PDB entry 6QL6 | electron microscopy, 2.90 A resolution | chains A and F of the 12 polymer chains in the assembly

[Chain A (and F)]
Molecule: Fatty acid synthase subunit alpha
From: Saccharomyces cerevisiae
Notes: EC 2.3.1.86, 1.1.1.100, 2.3.1.41; chain F of this document is another copy of the same molecule, construct and numbering; everything in this record applies to it too
UniProt: P19097 (FAS2_YEAST); numbering as in UniProt (aligned over 1-1887)
Amino-acid sequence (1887 residues; each row starts with the number of its first residue):
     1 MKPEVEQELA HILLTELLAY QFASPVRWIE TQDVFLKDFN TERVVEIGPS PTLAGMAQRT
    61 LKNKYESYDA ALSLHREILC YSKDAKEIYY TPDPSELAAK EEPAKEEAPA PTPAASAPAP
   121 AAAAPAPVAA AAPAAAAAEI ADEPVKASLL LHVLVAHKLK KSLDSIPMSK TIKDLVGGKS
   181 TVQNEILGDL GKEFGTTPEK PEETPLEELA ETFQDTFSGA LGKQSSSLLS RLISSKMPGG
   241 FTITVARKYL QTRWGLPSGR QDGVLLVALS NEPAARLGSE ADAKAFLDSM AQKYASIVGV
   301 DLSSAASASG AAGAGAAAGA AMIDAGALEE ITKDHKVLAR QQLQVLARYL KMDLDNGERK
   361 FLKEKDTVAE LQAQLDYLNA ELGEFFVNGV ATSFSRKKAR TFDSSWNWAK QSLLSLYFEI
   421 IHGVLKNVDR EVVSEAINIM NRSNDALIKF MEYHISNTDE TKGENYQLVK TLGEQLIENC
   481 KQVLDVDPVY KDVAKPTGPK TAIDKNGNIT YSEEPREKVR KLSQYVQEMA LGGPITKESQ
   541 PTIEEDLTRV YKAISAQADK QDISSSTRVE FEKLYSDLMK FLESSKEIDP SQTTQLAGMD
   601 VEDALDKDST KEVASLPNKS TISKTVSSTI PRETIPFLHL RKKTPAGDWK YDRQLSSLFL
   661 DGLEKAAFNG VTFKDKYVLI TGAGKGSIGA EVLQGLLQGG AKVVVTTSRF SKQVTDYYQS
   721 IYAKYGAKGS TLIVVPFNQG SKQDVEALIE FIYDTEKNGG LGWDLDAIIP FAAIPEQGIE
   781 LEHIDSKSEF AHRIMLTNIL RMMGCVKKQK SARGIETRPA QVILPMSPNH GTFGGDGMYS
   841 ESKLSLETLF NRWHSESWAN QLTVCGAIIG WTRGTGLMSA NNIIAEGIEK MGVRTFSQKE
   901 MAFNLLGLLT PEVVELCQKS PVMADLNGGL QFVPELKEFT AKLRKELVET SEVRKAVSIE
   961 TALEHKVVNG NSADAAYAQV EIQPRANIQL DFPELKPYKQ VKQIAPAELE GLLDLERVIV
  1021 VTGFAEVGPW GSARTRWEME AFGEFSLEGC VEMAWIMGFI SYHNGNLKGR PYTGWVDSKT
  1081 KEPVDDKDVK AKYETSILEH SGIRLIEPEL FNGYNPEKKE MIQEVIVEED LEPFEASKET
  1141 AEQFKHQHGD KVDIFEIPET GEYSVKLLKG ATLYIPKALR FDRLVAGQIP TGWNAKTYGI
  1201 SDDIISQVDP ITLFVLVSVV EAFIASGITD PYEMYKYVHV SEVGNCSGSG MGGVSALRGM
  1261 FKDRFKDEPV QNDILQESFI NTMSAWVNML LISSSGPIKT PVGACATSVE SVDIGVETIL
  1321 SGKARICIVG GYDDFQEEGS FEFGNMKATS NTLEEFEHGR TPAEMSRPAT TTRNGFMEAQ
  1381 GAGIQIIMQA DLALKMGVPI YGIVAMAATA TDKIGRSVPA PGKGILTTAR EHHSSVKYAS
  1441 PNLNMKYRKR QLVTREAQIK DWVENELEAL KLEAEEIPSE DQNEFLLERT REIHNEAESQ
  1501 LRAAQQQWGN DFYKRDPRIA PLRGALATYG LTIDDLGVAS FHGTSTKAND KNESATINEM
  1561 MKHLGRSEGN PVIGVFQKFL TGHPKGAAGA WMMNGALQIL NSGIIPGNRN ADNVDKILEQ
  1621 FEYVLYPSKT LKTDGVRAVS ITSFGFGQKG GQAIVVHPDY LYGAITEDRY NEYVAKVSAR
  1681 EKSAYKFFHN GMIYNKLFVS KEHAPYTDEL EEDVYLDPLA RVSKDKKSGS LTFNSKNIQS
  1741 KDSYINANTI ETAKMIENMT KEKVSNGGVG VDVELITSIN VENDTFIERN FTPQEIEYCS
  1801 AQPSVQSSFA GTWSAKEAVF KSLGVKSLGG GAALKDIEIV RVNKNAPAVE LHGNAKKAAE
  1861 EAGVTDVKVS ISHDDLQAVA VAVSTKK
Disordered / not traced: 95-139, 303-327, 540-598, 1887
Glycans and other covalent adducts: compound J8T linked to Ser180
Ligand contacts: J8T ([(3R)-4-azanyl-2,2-dimethyl-3-oxidanyl-4-oxidanylidene-butyl] dihydrogen phosphate): Met1346, Ser1417, Pro1419, Ala1420, Pro1421, Thr1546, Ala1548

[Chain A / chain F interface]
Residue-residue contacts (189):
  Lys179(A) - Arg1416(F)
  Ser180(A) - Ser1417(F)
  Asn184(A) - Lys1347(F)  hydrogen bond (backbone-side chain)
  Glu185(A) - Asn1345(F)
  Ser234(A) - Gln1123(F)  hydrogen bond
  Gly239(A) - Ile1126(F)
  Gly240(A) - Glu1128(F)
  Arg276(A) - Glu1124(F)  salt bridge
  Arg276(A) - Ile1126(F)
  His335(A) - Tyr349(F)  hydrogen bond
  Lys336(A) - Tyr349(F)  hydrogen bond (side chain-backbone)
  Lys336(A) - Leu350(F)
  Lys336(A) - Lys351(F)
  Ala339(A) - Leu346(F)  hydrophobic
  Ala339(A) - Tyr349(F)  hydrophobic
  Ala339(A) - Leu350(F)
  Arg340(A) - Leu350(F)
  Arg340(A) - Met352(F)  hydrogen bond
  Gln342(A) - Leu346(F)
  Leu343(A) - Leu346(F)
  Leu343(A) - Ala347(F)
  Leu343(A) - Leu350(F)  hydrophobic
  Leu343(A) - Met352(F)  hydrophobic
  Leu346(A) - Ala339(F)  hydrophobic
  Leu346(A) - Gln342(F)
  Leu346(A) - Leu343(F)
  Leu346(A) - Leu346(F)  hydrophobic
  Ala347(A) - Leu343(F)
  Tyr349(A) - His335(F)  hydrogen bond
  Tyr349(A) - Lys336(F)  hydrogen bond (backbone-side chain)
  Tyr349(A) - Ala339(F)  hydrophobic
  Leu350(A) - Lys336(F)
  Leu350(A) - Ala339(F)
  Leu350(A) - Arg340(F)
  Leu350(A) - Leu343(F)  hydrophobic
  Lys351(A) - Lys336(F)
  Met352(A) - Arg340(F)  hydrogen bond
  Met352(A) - Leu343(F)  hydrophobic
  Gly357(A) - Gly357(F)
  Gly357(A) - Glu358(F)
  Glu358(A) - Gly357(F)
  Glu358(A) - Lys360(F)  salt bridge
  Lys360(A) - Glu358(F)  salt bridge
  Lys360(A) - Phe361(F)
  Phe361(A) - Lys360(F)
  Phe361(A) - Glu364(F)
  Glu364(A) - Phe361(F)
  Glu364(A) - Glu364(F)
  Glu364(A) - Val368(F)
  Thr367(A) - Val368(F)
  Val368(A) - Glu364(F)
  Val368(A) - Thr367(F)
  Val368(A) - Val368(F)  hydrophobic
  Val368(A) - Leu371(F)
  Leu371(A) - Val368(F)
  Leu371(A) - Gln372(F)
  Leu371(A) - Leu375(F)  hydrophobic
  Gln372(A) - Leu371(F)
  Gln374(A) - Leu375(F)
  Leu375(A) - Leu371(F)  hydrophobic
  Leu375(A) - Gln374(F)
  Leu375(A) - Leu375(F)  hydrophobic
  Tyr377(A) - Val390(F)  hydrogen bond (side chain-backbone)
  Tyr377(A) - Ala391(F)
  Tyr377(A) - Thr392(F)  hydrogen bond (side chain-backbone)
  Tyr377(A) - Gln743(F)
  Leu378(A) - Leu378(F)  hydrophobic
  Leu378(A) - Val387(F)  hydrophobic
  Ala380(A) - Lys742(F)
  Ala380(A) - Gln743(F)
  Glu381(A) - Val390(F)
  Glu381(A) - Gly740(F)
  Glu381(A) - Ser741(F)  hydrogen bond
  Glu381(A) - Lys742(F)  hydrogen bond (side chain-backbone)
  Glu381(A) - Gln743(F)  hydrogen bond (side chain-backbone)
  Glu381(A) - Arg793(F)  salt bridge
  Leu382(A) - Leu382(F)  hydrophobic
  Leu382(A) - Phe386(F)  hydrophobic
  Leu382(A) - Lys742(F)
  Phe386(A) - Leu382(F)  hydrophobic
  Val390(A) - Tyr377(F)  hydrogen bond (backbone-side chain)
  Val390(A) - Glu381(F)
  Ala391(A) - Tyr377(F)
  Thr392(A) - Tyr377(F)  hydrogen bond (backbone-side chain)
  Asp648(A) - Lys650(F)  salt bridge
  Lys650(A) - Asp648(F)  salt bridge
  Gly740(A) - Glu381(F)
  Ser741(A) - Glu381(F)  hydrogen bond
  Lys742(A) - Ala380(F)
  Lys742(A) - Glu381(F)  hydrogen bond (backbone-side chain)
  Lys742(A) - Leu382(F)
  Lys742(A) - Asp785(F)  salt bridge
  Gln743(A) - Tyr377(F)
  Gln743(A) - Ala380(F)
  Gln743(A) - Glu381(F)  hydrogen bond (backbone-side chain)
  Glu780(A) - Glu856(F)
  Glu780(A) - Ser857(F)  hydrogen bond
  Leu781(A) - Leu800(F)  hydrophobic
  Leu781(A) - Met803(F)  hydrophobic
  Leu781(A) - Gly804(F)
  Leu781(A) - Leu849(F)  hydrophobic
  Leu781(A) - Arg852(F)
  Leu781(A) - Glu856(F)  hydrogen bond (backbone-side chain)
  Leu781(A) - Trp858(F)
  Glu782(A) - Lys807(F)
  Glu782(A) - Lys808(F)  hydrogen bond (backbone-side chain)
  Glu782(A) - Ser857(F)  hydrogen bond
  Glu782(A) - Trp858(F)
  Ile784(A) - Leu800(F)  hydrophobic
  Ile784(A) - Arg801(F)
  Ile784(A) - Arg852(F)
  Asp785(A) - Lys742(F)  salt bridge
  Asp785(A) - Arg801(F)
  Glu789(A) - Arg793(F)  salt bridge
  Glu789(A) - Thr797(F)
  Glu789(A) - Arg801(F)  salt bridge
  His792(A) - His792(F)  hydrogen bond
  His792(A) - Leu796(F)
  Arg793(A) - Glu381(F)  salt bridge
  Arg793(A) - Glu789(F)  salt bridge
  Leu796(A) - His792(F)
  Leu796(A) - Met838(F)  hydrophobic
  Thr797(A) - Glu789(F)
  Thr797(A) - Met838(F)
  Leu800(A) - Leu781(F)  hydrophobic
  Leu800(A) - Ile784(F)  hydrophobic
  Arg801(A) - Ile784(F)
  Arg801(A) - Asp785(F)
  Arg801(A) - Glu789(F)  salt bridge
  Met803(A) - Leu781(F)  hydrophobic
  Gly804(A) - Leu781(F)
  Lys807(A) - Glu782(F)
  Lys808(A) - Glu782(F)  hydrogen bond (side chain-backbone)
  His830(A) - Asn851(F)  hydrogen bond (backbone-side chain)
  Gly831(A) - Asn851(F)
  Gly831(A) - Arg852(F)  hydrogen bond (backbone-backbone)
  Gly831(A) - Ser855(F)  hydrogen bond (backbone-side chain)
  Thr832(A) - Ser855(F)
  Phe833(A) - Ser855(F)
  Gly834(A) - Ser855(F)
  Gly834(A) - Glu856(F)
  Gly835(A) - Glu856(F)  hydrogen bond (backbone-side chain)
  Asp836(A) - Arg852(F)  salt bridge
  Gly837(A) - Arg852(F)  hydrogen bond (backbone-side chain)
  Met838(A) - Leu796(F)  hydrophobic
  Met838(A) - Thr797(F)
  Ser840(A) - Thr848(F)
  Glu841(A) - Ser845(F)  hydrogen bond (backbone-side chain)
  Glu841(A) - Thr848(F)  hydrogen bond
  Glu841(A) - Arg852(F)  salt bridge
  Leu844(A) - Leu844(F)
  Leu844(A) - Thr848(F)
  Ser845(A) - Glu841(F)  hydrogen bond (side chain-backbone)
  Ser845(A) - Ser845(F)  hydrogen bond
  Thr848(A) - Ser840(F)
  Thr848(A) - Glu841(F)  hydrogen bond
  Thr848(A) - Leu844(F)
  Leu849(A) - Leu781(F)  hydrophobic
  Asn851(A) - His830(F)  hydrogen bond (side chain-backbone)
  Asn851(A) - Gly831(F)
  Arg852(A) - Leu781(F)
  Arg852(A) - Ile784(F)
  Arg852(A) - Gly831(F)  hydrogen bond (backbone-backbone)
  Arg852(A) - Asp836(F)  salt bridge
  Arg852(A) - Gly837(F)  hydrogen bond (side chain-backbone)
  Arg852(A) - Glu841(F)  salt bridge
  Ser855(A) - Gly831(F)  hydrogen bond (side chain-backbone)
  Ser855(A) - Thr832(F)
  Ser855(A) - Phe833(F)
  Ser855(A) - Gly834(F)
  Ser855(A) - Lys937(F)  hydrogen bond (backbone-side chain)
  Glu856(A) - Glu780(F)
  Glu856(A) - Leu781(F)  hydrogen bond (side chain-backbone)
  Glu856(A) - Gly834(F)
  Glu856(A) - Gly835(F)  hydrogen bond (side chain-backbone)
  Ser857(A) - Glu780(F)  hydrogen bond
  Ser857(A) - Glu782(F)  hydrogen bond
  Trp858(A) - Leu781(F)
  Trp858(A) - Glu782(F)
  Lys937(A) - Ser855(F)  hydrogen bond (side chain-backbone)
  Gln1123(A) - Ser234(F)  hydrogen bond
  Glu1124(A) - Arg276(F)  salt bridge
  Ile1126(A) - Gly239(F)
  Ile1126(A) - Arg276(F)
  Glu1128(A) - Gly240(F)
  Asn1345(A) - Glu185(F)
  Lys1347(A) - Asn184(F)  hydrogen bond (side chain-backbone)
  Arg1416(A) - Lys179(F)
  Ser1417(A) - Ser180(F)
Also at the interface, not in a pair above, chain A (101 interface residues in all): Gly178, Thr181, Leu354, Lys365, Gly383, Val387, Ile779, Glu847, Met1346
Also at the interface, not in a pair above, chain F (101 interface residues in all): Gly178, Thr181, Leu354, Lys365, Gly383, Ile779, Glu847, Met1346

[In short]
The chain A/chain F interface involves 101 residues from each chain, with 46 hydrogen bonds and 18 salt
bridges. Polar pairs include Arg276(A)-Glu1124(F), Glu358(A)-Lys360(F) and Glu381(A)-Arg793(F). Chain A binds
compound J8T. Covalently linked compound J8T: at Ser180(A).
Chain A and chain F are both Fatty acid synthase subunit alpha (Saccharomyces cerevisiae); the structure,
Structure of Fatty acid synthase complex from Saccharomyces cerevisiae at 2.9 Angstrom, was determined by
electron microscopy together with 6QL5, 6QL7 and 6QL9 from the same study.
